PDB entry 6RKD | electron microscopy, 3.20 A resolution | chains A and B of the 12 polymer chains in the assembly

== Chain A ==
Protein: Molybdenum storage protein subunit alpha
Source organism: Azotobacter vinelandii (strain DJ / ATCC BAA-1303)
UniProtKB: P84308 (MOSA_AZOVD); residue numbers follow UniProt; this construct covers 1-276
Sequence (276 residues; each row starts with the number of its first residue):
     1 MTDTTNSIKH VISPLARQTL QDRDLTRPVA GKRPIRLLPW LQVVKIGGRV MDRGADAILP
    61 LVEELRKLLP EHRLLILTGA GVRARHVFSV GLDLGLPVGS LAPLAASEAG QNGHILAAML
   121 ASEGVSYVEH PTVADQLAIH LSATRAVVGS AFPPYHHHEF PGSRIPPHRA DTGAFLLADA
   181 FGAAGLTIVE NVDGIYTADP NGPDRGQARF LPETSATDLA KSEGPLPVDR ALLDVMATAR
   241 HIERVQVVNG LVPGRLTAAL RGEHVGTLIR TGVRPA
Unresolved in the structure: 1-5
Ion coordination: Mg2+: E190, P227 (together with ATP)
Small-molecule neighbours:
  - 8M0 (bis(mu4-oxo)-tetrakis(mu3-oxo)-hexakis(mu2-oxo)-hexadecaoxo-octamolybdenum (VI)), molecule 1: P103, A106, S107, G110, Q111, H114, Y127, E129, H130, P131, S150, F152, P153, P154, H156
  - 8M0, molecule 2: P154, Y155, H156, H157, H158
  - ATP (adenosine-5'-triphosphate): K45, I46, G47, G48, R49, V50, G79, A80, G81, R85, A170, E190, N191, V192, G194, I195, Y196, A198, D199, P200, N201, P225, L226, P227
  - J8E (oxidanyl-[[2,2,4,4,4-pentakis($L1-oxidanyl)-1-(oxidanylmolybdenio)-1$l3,3-dioxa-2$l5,4$L5-dimolybdacyclobut-2-yl]oxy]molybdenum): E129, P131, T132, Q136
  - molybdate ion (MOO): H130, P131, D135
  - mo(VI)(=o)(oh)2 cluster (OMO): V128, T132, Q136, I139, H140
What the authors report for this chain:
  - conformationally variable residues (order/disorder transition): D3 to R36

== Chain B ==
Protein: Molybdenum storage protein subunit beta
Source organism: Azotobacter vinelandii (strain DJ / ATCC BAA-1303)
UniProtKB: P84253 (MOSB_AZOVD); numbering as in UniProt (aligned over 1-270)
Sequence (270 residues; each row starts with the number of its first residue):
     1 MANSTAELEE LLMQRSLTDP QLQAAAAAAA DFRILPDATV IKIGGQSVID RGRAAVYPLV
    61 DEIVAARKNH KLLIGTGAGT RARHLYSIAA GLGLPAGVLA QLGSSVADQN AAMLGQLLAK
   121 HGIPVVGGAG LSAVPLSLAE VNAVVFSGMP PYKLWMRPAA EGVIPPYRTD AGCFLLAEQF
   181 GCKQMIFVKD EDGLYTANPK TSKDATFIPR ISVDEMKAKG LHDSILEFPV LDLLQSAQHV
   241 REVQVVNGLV PGNLTRALAG EHVGTIITAS
Unresolved in the structure: 1-2
Small-molecule neighbours:
  - 8M0 (bis(mu4-oxo)-tetrakis(mu3-oxo)-hexakis(mu2-oxo)-hexadecaoxo-octamolybdenum (VI)): V126, G127, G128, A129, G130, F146, S147, M149, P150, P151, K153, L176, F180
  - ATP / molybdate ion: K42, G44, G45, Q46, S47, G77, A78, G79, A82, R83, Y86, M149, R168, T169, K189, D190, E191, G193, L194, Y195, T196, A197, N198, P199, K200, L221, D223, S224, I225, E227
  - J8E (oxidanyl-[[2,2,4,4,4-pentakis($L1-oxidanyl)-1-(oxidanylmolybdenio)-1$l3,3-dioxa-2$l5,4$L5-dimolybdacyclobut-2-yl]oxy]molybdenum): P124, V126, L131, S132, A133, V134, P135
  - molybdate ion (MOO), molecule 1: Q101, S104, S105, K153
  - molybdate ion (MOO), molecule 2: S104, A107, D108, S147, M149
  - molybdate ion (MOO), molecule 3: S104, D108, K153
What the authors report for this chain:
  - conformationally variable residues: G193 to I225

== How chain A and chain B interact ==
Residue-residue contacts (116; chain A residue first):
  N6(A) - R51(B)  hydrogen bond (backbone-side chain)
  I8(A) - Q46(B)
  I8(A) - R51(B)
  K9(A) - D50(B)  hydrogen bond (backbone-backbone)
  K9(A) - R51(B)  hydrogen bond (side chain-backbone)
  K9(A) - G52(B)
  K9(A) - T80(B)
  H10(A) - Q46(B)
  H10(A) - T80(B)
  V11(A) - T80(B)  hydrogen bond (backbone-side chain)
  V11(A) - H84(B)
  I12(A) - H84(B)
  P14(A) - S87(B)
  L15(A) - R83(B)
  L15(A) - Y86(B)  hydrophobic
  L15(A) - S87(B)
  L15(A) - I164(B)  hydrophobic
  R17(A) - Q46(B)
  Q18(A) - Q46(B)
  Q18(A) - R83(B)
  T19(A) - D223(B)
  L20(A) - R83(B)
  L20(A) - Y86(B)  hydrophobic
  L20(A) - I164(B)  hydrophobic
  L20(A) - R168(B)
  Q21(A) - R168(B)
  Q21(A) - H222(B)
  Q21(A) - E227(B)
  Q21(A) - F228(B)  hydrogen bond (side chain-backbone)
  D22(A) - H222(B)
  D22(A) - D223(B)
  R23(A) - E161(B)
  T26(A) - I164(B)
  R27(A) - E161(B)
  A30(A) - G162(B)
  A30(A) - V163(B)  hydrophobic
  A30(A) - I164(B)  hydrophobic
  K32(A) - V163(B)
  P34(A) - G93(B)
  P34(A) - L94(B)
  P34(A) - P95(B)
  P34(A) - V163(B)
  I35(A) - G93(B)  hydrogen bond (backbone-backbone)
  L37(A) - L94(B)  hydrophobic
  R85(A) - L12(B)  hydrogen bond (side chain-backbone)
  R85(A) - R15(B)  hydrogen bond (side chain-backbone)
  R85(A) - S16(B)
  R85(A) - L17(B)
  H86(A) - M13(B)
  F88(A) - L17(B)  hydrophobic
  S89(A) - L12(B)
  L92(A) - A26(B)  hydrophobic
  L92(A) - A29(B)
  D93(A) - T5(B)  hydrogen bond
  G95(A) - A30(B)
  G95(A) - F32(B)  hydrogen bond (backbone-backbone)
  L96(A) - F32(B)  hydrophobic
  P97(A) - Q179(B)
  G99(A) - Q179(B)  hydrogen bond (backbone-side chain)
  S100(A) - I34(B)
  S100(A) - Q179(B)  hydrogen bond
  H130(A) - W155(B)
  A134(A) - Q101(B)
  D135(A) - Q101(B)  hydrogen bond
  P153(A) - W155(B)
  P154(A) - P151(B)
  P154(A) - W155(B)
  Y155(A) - P151(B)
  Y155(A) - Y152(B)  hydrophobic
  Y155(A) - W155(B)  hydrogen bond (side chain-backbone)
  Y155(A) - R157(B)  hydrogen bond (side chain-backbone)
  H157(A) - Q179(B)
  H157(A) - F180(B)
  H158(A) - P151(B)
  H158(A) - Y152(B)  hydrogen bond (backbone-side chain)
  H158(A) - G172(B)
  H158(A) - L175(B)
  F160(A) - Y152(B)
  F160(A) - R157(B)
  F160(A) - Y167(B)
  F160(A) - L175(B)  hydrophobic
  F160(A) - L233(B)  hydrophobic
  P161(A) - L175(B)
  P161(A) - L233(B)
  P161(A) - S236(B)
  P161(A) - A237(B)  hydrophobic
  G162(A) - S236(B)  hydrogen bond (backbone-backbone)
  G162(A) - Q238(B)
  S163(A) - Q23(B)  hydrogen bond
  R164(A) - A26(B)
  R164(A) - A27(B)
  R164(A) - A29(B)
  R164(A) - A30(B)
  I165(A) - L17(B)  hydrophobic
  I165(A) - L22(B)  hydrophobic
  H168(A) - R157(B)  hydrogen bond
  R169(A) - L17(B)
  G173(A) - W155(B)  hydrogen bond (backbone-side chain)
  L176(A) - W155(B)
  L177(A) - L154(B)  hydrophobic
  L177(A) - W155(B)
  A180(A) - P95(B)
  A180(A) - L154(B)  hydrophobic
  F181(A) - L154(B)  hydrophobic
  P203(A) - R15(B)
  G224(A) - T18(B)
  G224(A) - P20(B)
  L226(A) - S16(B)  hydrogen bond (backbone-side chain)
  L226(A) - T18(B)
  V228(A) - T18(B)
  R230(A) - T18(B)  hydrogen bond
  V235(A) - R157(B)
  T238(A) - P158(B)
  R240(A) - P158(B)
  R240(A) - A159(B)  hydrogen bond (side chain-backbone)
  R240(A) - G162(B)  hydrogen bond (side chain-backbone)
Also at the interface, not in a pair above, chain A (76 interface residues in all): S7, S13, A16, V29, G31, R49, V82, L94, V98, F152, H156, E159, P225, D234
Also at the interface, not in a pair above, chain B (75 interface residues in all): L8, E9, D19, D31, S47, A54, R81, A90, L92, V98, L131, P150, M156, A160, L176, E178, K200, S224, L226, P229, H239
From the paper, about this interface:
  - interface residues, chain A: N6(A)

== Summary ==
76 residues of chain A and 75 residues of chain B are in contact; the contacts include 24 hydrogen bonds.
Among the polar pairs are N6(A)-R51(B), K9(A)-R51(B) and V11(A)-T80(B). From the paper: the interface residue
N6(A); conformational variability at D3(A) and G193(B).
Here chain A is Molybdenum storage protein subunit alpha and chain B is Molybdenum storage protein subunit
beta, both from Azotobacter vinelandii (strain DJ / ATCC BAA-1303). Entry 6RKD (Molybdenum storage protein
under turnover conditions) was determined by electron microscopy together with 6RIS, 6RJ4 and 6RKE from the
same study.
